6U8Q - chains M and N of the 16 polymer chains in the assembly; structure by electron microscopy, 4.67 A resolution (low resolution: residue-level contacts below are approximate; hydrogen-bond / salt-bridge calls are withheld).

[Chain M (and N)]
Protein: Integrase
Organism: Human immunodeficiency virus 1
Notes: EC 2.7.7.-; chain N of this document is another copy of the same molecule, construct and numbering; everything in this record applies to it too
UniProt: Q76353 (Q76353_9HIV1); residue numbers follow UniProt; this construct covers 1-288
Chain sequence (364 residues; numbered -75 to 288; the number before each row is that of its first residue; numbers below 1 keep their minus sign (Gly-75 is residue -75)):
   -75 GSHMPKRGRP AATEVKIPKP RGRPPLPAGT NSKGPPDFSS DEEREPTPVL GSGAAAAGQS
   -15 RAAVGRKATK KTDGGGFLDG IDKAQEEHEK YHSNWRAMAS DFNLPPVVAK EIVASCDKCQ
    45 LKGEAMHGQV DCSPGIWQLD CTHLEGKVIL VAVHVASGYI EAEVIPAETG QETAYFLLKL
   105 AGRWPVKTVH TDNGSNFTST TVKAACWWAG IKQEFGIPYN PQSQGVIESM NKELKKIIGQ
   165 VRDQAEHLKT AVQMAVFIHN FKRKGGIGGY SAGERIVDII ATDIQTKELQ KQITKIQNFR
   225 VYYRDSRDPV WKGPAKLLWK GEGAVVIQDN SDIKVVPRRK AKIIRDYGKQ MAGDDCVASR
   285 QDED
Unresolved in the structure: -75 to 55, 140-148, 210-221, 271-288 (chain N: -75 to 55, 140-152, 211-288)
Differences from the reference sequence: expression tag (-75 to 0)
Reported in the primary citation:
  - catalytic residues: Asp64, Asp116 (citing earlier work)

[Interface between chain M and chain N]
Pairs across the interface (75; chain M residue first):
  Trp61(M) - Arg107(N)
  Tyr83(M) - Gly106(N)
  Tyr83(M) - Arg107(N)
  Glu85(M) - Arg107(N)
  Ala86(M) - Tyr99(N)
  Glu87(M) - Tyr99(N)
  Gln95(M) - Glu170(N)
  Gln95(M) - His171(N)
  Glu96(M) - Lys173(N)
  Ala98(M) - Gln177(N)
  Tyr99(M) - Glu87(N)
  Tyr99(M) - Val88(N)
  Tyr99(M) - Lys173(N)
  Tyr99(M) - Gln177(N)
  Leu102(M) - Gln177(N)
  Leu102(M) - Phe181(N)
  Lys103(M) - Glu85(N)
  Lys103(M) - Lys103(N)
  Lys103(M) - Gln177(N)
  Leu104(M) - Arg107(N)
  Ala105(M) - Tyr83(N)
  Ala105(M) - Phe181(N)
  Ala105(M) - Asn184(N)
  Gly106(M) - Tyr83(N)
  Gly106(M) - Ile84(N)
  Gly106(M) - Glu85(N)
  Arg107(M) - Trp61(N)
  Arg107(M) - Ala76(N)
  Arg107(M) - Tyr83(N)
  Arg107(M) - Glu85(N)
  Arg107(M) - Lys103(N)
  Arg107(M) - Leu104(N)
  Arg107(M) - Trp108(N)
  Arg107(M) - Gly197(N)
  Arg107(M) - Ile200(N)
  Trp108(M) - Arg107(N)
  Trp108(M) - Gly197(N)
  Trp108(M) - Val201(N)
  Trp108(M) - Ile204(N)
  Pro109(M) - Gly197(N)
  Pro109(M) - Glu198(N)
  Thr125(M) - Glu170(N)
  Trp132(M) - Val165(N)
  Trp132(M) - Gln168(N)
  Trp132(M) - Met178(N)
  Trp132(M) - Ile182(N)
  Ala133(M) - Phe181(N)
  Gln164(M) - Trp132(N)
  Val165(M) - Trp132(N)
  His171(M) - Gln95(N)
  Lys173(M) - Gln95(N)
  Lys173(M) - Ala98(N)
  Lys173(M) - Thr125(N)
  Thr174(M) - Thr125(N)
  Val176(M) - Leu102(N)
  Gln177(M) - Ala98(N)
  Gln177(M) - Tyr99(N)
  Gln177(M) - Leu102(N)
  Met178(M) - Ala128(N)
  Met178(M) - Ala129(N)
  Met178(M) - Trp132(N)
  Val180(M) - Leu102(N)
  Val180(M) - Gly106(N)
  Phe181(M) - Ala133(N)
  Ile182(M) - Trp132(N)
  Asn184(M) - Ala105(N)
  Asn184(M) - Gly106(N)
  Glu198(M) - Ile208(N)
  Val201(M) - Ile204(N)
  Val201(M) - Ile208(N)
  Asp202(M) - Ile208(N)
  Asp202(M) - Gln209(N)
  Ala205(M) - Ala205(N)
  Thr206(M) - Gln209(N)
  Ile208(M) - Asp202(N)
Other interface residues (no listed pair), chain M (45 interface residues in all): Ile84, Val88, Ala128, Ile135, Ile161, Lys186, Tyr194
Other interface residues (no listed pair), chain N (45 interface residues in all): Gly94, Val110, Thr174, Val180

[Summary]
Chain M and chain N each contribute 45 residues to their interface. From the paper: catalytic residues
Asp64(M) and Asp116(M).
Both chains are Integrase (Human immunodeficiency virus 1). Entry 6U8Q (CryoEM structure of HIV-1 cleaved
synaptic complex (CSC) intasome) was determined by electron microscopy, deposited together with 6VDK.
